5JAA - chains A and D of the 4 polymer chains in the assembly; structure by X-ray diffraction, 2.99 A resolution.

== Chain A ==
Molecule: Antitoxin igA-2
From: Vibrio cholerae serotype O1 (strain ATCC 39315 / El Tor Inaba N16961)
UniProtKB: Q9KMA5 (HIGA2_VIBCH); numbering as in UniProt (aligned over 2-104)
Amino-acid sequence (103 residues; numbered 2 to 104; the number before each row is that of its first residue):
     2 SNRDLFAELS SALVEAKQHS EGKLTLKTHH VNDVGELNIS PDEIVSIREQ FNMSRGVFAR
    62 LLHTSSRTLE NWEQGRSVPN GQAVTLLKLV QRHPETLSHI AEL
Disordered / not traced: 2
Modified positions: Mse54 (selenomethionine; parent Met)
Curated features (UniProtKB/Swiss-Prot):
  - DNA-binding region: Arg56 to Gln75 (H-T-H motif)
Reported in the primary citation:
  - conformationally variable residues (order/disorder transition): Asn3 to Glu22, Lys28 to Glu37

== Chain D ==
Molecule: Toxin HigB-2
From: Vibrio cholerae serotype O1 (strain ATCC 39315 / El Tor Inaba N16961)
UniProtKB: Q9KMA6 (HIGB2_VIBCH); numbering as in UniProt (aligned over 2-110)
Amino-acid sequence (111 residues; numbered 0 to 110; the number before each row is that of its first residue; numbering starts at 0):
     0 HMKSVFVEST IFEKYRDEYL SDEEYRLFQA ELMLNPKLGD VIQGTGGLRK IRVASKGKGK
    60 RGGSRIIYYF LDEKRRFYLL TIYGKNEMSD LNANQRKQLM AFMEAWRNEQ S
Disordered / not traced: 0-1, 55-60, 110
Modified positions: Mse1 (selenomethionine); Mse32, Mse87, Mse99, Mse102 (selenomethionine; parent Met)
Sequence notes: expression tag (0-1)
Reported in the primary citation:
  - mutagenesis - R51A, R64A (350-fold), Y82A (1200-fold), K84A (3000-fold): decreased catalytic activity
  - catalytic residues: Arg51, Arg64, Tyr82, Lys84

== Interface between chain A and chain D ==
Residue-residue contacts (56):
  Arg4(A) - Tyr14(D)
  Arg4(A) - Tyr18(D)
  Arg4(A) - Thr80(D)  hydrogen bond
  Arg4(A) - Ile81(D)  hydrogen bond (side chain-backbone)
  Arg4(A) - Tyr82(D)
  Arg4(A) - Mse87(D)
  Leu6(A) - Tyr67(D)
  Leu6(A) - Tyr82(D)
  Leu6(A) - Ser88(D)
  Leu6(A) - Leu90(D)  hydrophobic
  Phe7(A) - Gln94(D)
  Phe7(A) - Gln97(D)
  Glu9(A) - Ile10(D)
  Glu9(A) - Thr80(D)  hydrogen bond
  Glu9(A) - Mse87(D)
  Leu10(A) - Tyr67(D)  hydrophobic
  Leu10(A) - Leu79(D)  hydrophobic
  Leu10(A) - Thr80(D)
  Leu10(A) - Leu90(D)  hydrophobic
  Ser12(A) - Ile10(D)
  Ala13(A) - Ser8(D)
  Ala13(A) - Leu79(D)  hydrophobic
  Leu14(A) - Leu79(D)  hydrophobic
  Leu14(A) - Leu98(D)  hydrophobic
  Leu14(A) - Phe101(D)
  Val15(A) - Phe101(D)  hydrophobic
  Glu16(A) - Ser8(D)
  Glu16(A) - Thr9(D)  hydrogen bond
  Glu16(A) - Ile10(D)
  Ala17(A) - Tyr77(D)  hydrophobic
  Lys18(A) - Phe101(D)
  His20(A) - Val6(D)
  His20(A) - Tyr77(D)  hydrogen bond
  Ser21(A) - Arg75(D)
  Ser21(A) - Tyr77(D)
  Ser21(A) - Trp105(D)
  Leu27(A) - Val6(D)  hydrophobic
  Leu27(A) - Glu7(D)
  Lys28(A) - Phe5(D)
  Lys28(A) - Val6(D)
  Lys28(A) - Glu7(D)  hydrogen bond (backbone-backbone)
  Lys28(A) - Glu12(D)
  Thr29(A) - Val4(D)
  Thr29(A) - Phe5(D)
  His30(A) - Val4(D)
  His30(A) - Phe5(D)  hydrogen bond (backbone-backbone)
  His30(A) - Glu7(D)  salt bridge
  His30(A) - Tyr24(D)  hydrogen bond
  His30(A) - Gln28(D)  hydrogen bond
  His31(A) - Ser3(D)
  His31(A) - Val4(D)
  Val32(A) - Ser3(D)  hydrogen bond (backbone-backbone)
  Val32(A) - Mse32(D)
  Asn33(A) - Lys2(D)
  Asn33(A) - Mse32(D)
  Asp34(A) - Mse32(D)
Also at the interface, not in a pair above, chain A (23 interface residues in all): Ser11
Also at the interface, not in a pair above, chain D (32 interface residues in all): Leu47, Mse102

== In short ==
23 residues of chain A face 32 of chain D across their interface; the contacts include 10 hydrogen bonds and 1
salt bridge. Polar contacts include His30(A)-Glu7(D), Arg4(A)-Thr80(D) and Arg4(A)-Ile81(D). From the paper:
catalytic residues Arg51(D), Arg64(D) and Tyr82(D) among others; R51A, R64A and Y82A of chain D, among others,
reduce catalytic activity.
Chain A is Antitoxin igA-2 and chain D is Toxin HigB-2, both from Vibrio cholerae serotype O1 (strain ATCC
39315 / El Tor Inaba N16961); the structure, Crystal structure of the HigBA2 toxin-antitoxin complex, was
determined by X-ray diffraction (same publication as 5J9I).
